PDB entry 7P6X | electron microscopy, 4.10 A resolution (low resolution: residue-level contacts below are approximate; hydrogen-bond / salt-bridge calls are withheld) | chains B and E of the 6 polymer chains in the assembly

== Chain B ==
Protein: RuvB-like 1
Source organism: Homo sapiens
Notes: EC 3.6.4.12
UniProtKB: Q9Y265 (RUVB1_HUMAN); residue numbers follow UniProt; this construct covers 1-456
Sequence (456 residues; numbered 1 to 456; the number before each row is that of its first residue):
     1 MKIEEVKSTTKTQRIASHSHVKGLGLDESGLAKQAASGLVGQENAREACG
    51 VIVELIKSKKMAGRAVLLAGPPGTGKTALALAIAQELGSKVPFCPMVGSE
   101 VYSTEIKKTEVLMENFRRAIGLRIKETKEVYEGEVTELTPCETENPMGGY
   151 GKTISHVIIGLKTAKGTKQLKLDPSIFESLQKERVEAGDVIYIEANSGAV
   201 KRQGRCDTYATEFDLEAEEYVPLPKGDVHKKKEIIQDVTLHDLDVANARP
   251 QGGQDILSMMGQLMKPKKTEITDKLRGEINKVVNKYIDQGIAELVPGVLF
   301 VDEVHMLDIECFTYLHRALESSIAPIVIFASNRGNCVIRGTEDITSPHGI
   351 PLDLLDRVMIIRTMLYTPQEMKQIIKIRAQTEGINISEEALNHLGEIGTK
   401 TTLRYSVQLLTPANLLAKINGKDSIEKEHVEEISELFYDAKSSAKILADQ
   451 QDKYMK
Disordered / not traced: 1-4, 124-237, 250-270, 453-456
Ligand contacts: ADP (adenosine-5'-diphosphate): Ser17, His18, His20, Gly38, Leu39, Val40, Pro72, Gly73, Thr74, Gly75, Lys76, Thr77, Ala78, Asp302, Tyr366, Ile374, Leu403, Arg404, Val407
Swiss-Prot annotation at these positions:
  - binding site (ATP): Gly70 to Thr77
  - modified residue: Lys453 (N6-acetyllysine)
  - cross-link (Glycyl lysine isopeptide (Lys-Gly)): Lys2 (interchain with G-Cter in SUMO2), Lys225 (interchain with G-Cter in SUMO1), Lys445 (interchain with G-Cter in SUMO2)

== Chain E ==
Protein: RuvB-like 2
Source organism: Homo sapiens
Notes: EC 3.6.4.12
UniProtKB: Q9Y230 (RUVB2_HUMAN); numbering as in UniProt (aligned over 1-463)
Sequence (463 residues; row label = number of the first residue in the row):
     1 MATVTATTKVPEIRDVTRIERIGAHSHIRGLGLDDALEPRQASQGMVGQL
    51 AARRAAGVVLEMIREGKIAGRAVLIAGQPGTGKTAIAMGMAQALGPDTPF
   101 TAIAGSEIFSLEMSKTEALTQAFRRSIGVRIKEETEIIEGEVVEIQIDRP
   151 ATGTGSKVGKLTLKTTEMETIYDLGTKMIESLTKDKVQAGDVITIDKATG
   201 KISKLGRSFTRARDYDAMGSQTKFVQCPDGELQKRKEVVHTVSLHEIDVI
   251 NSRTQGFLALFSGDTGEIKSEVREQINAKVAEWREEGKAEIIPGVLFIDE
   301 VHMLDIESFSFLNRALESDMAPVLIMATNRGITRIRGTSYQSPHGIPIDL
   351 LDRLLIVSTTPYSEKDTKQILRIRCEEEDVEMSEDAYTVLTRIGLETSLR
   401 YAIQLITAASLVCRKRKGTEVQVDDIKRVYSLFLDESRSTQYMKEYQDAF
   451 LFNELKGETMDTS
Disordered / not traced: 1-42, 132-242, 255-266, 454-463
Swiss-Prot annotation at these positions:
  - binding site (ATP): Gly77 to Thr84
  - modified residue: Ala2 (N-acetylalanine), Ser437 (Phosphoserine)
  - cross-link (Glycyl lysine isopeptide (Lys-Gly)): Lys9 (interchain with G-Cter in SUMO2), Lys444 (interchain with G-Cter in SUMO2), Lys456 (interchain with G-Cter in SUMO2)

== Chain B / chain E interface ==
Pairs across the interface (37):
  Asn44(B) - Ser431(E)
  Asn44(B) - Leu432(E)
  Glu47(B) - Arg428(E)
  Glu47(B) - Leu432(E)
  Ala48(B) - Leu432(E)
  Ala48(B) - Phe433(E)
  Val51(B) - Phe433(E)
  Glu54(B) - Leu411(E)
  Leu55(B) - Leu411(E)
  Lys60(B) - Glu378(E)
  Lys60(B) - Thr407(E)
  Arg64(B) - Thr407(E)
  Gly70(B) - Met443(E)
  Pro72(B) - Tyr446(E)
  Thr109(B) - Leu111(E)
  Glu310(B) - Leu111(E)
  Thr313(B) - Ser106(E)
  Asn332(B) - Met443(E)
  Asn332(B) - Gln447(E)
  Gly340(B) - Arg336(E)
  Thr341(B) - Arg336(E)
  Asp343(B) - Arg334(E)
  Ile344(B) - Met303(E)
  Ile344(B) - Arg330(E)
  Pro347(B) - Thr440(E)
  His348(B) - Ser439(E)
  Asp356(B) - Arg400(E)
  Asp356(B) - Gln404(E)
  Val358(B) - Gln404(E)
  Met359(B) - Gln404(E)
  Ile360(B) - Phe433(E)
  Ile360(B) - Leu434(E)
  Ile360(B) - Ser439(E)
  Ile361(B) - Phe433(E)
  Arg362(B) - Leu434(E)
  Arg362(B) - Tyr442(E)
  Arg362(B) - Met443(E)
Interface residues without a listed pair, chain B (40 interface residues in all): Gly30, Leu31, Ile52, Ser58, Ala69, Pro71, Ile309, Arg333, Gly334, Asn335, Glu342, Thr345, Asp353, Leu355
Interface residues without a listed pair, chain E (31 interface residues in all): Glu107, Phe109, His302, Ala408, Val412, Arg414, Lys415, Asp435, Glu436

== Summary ==
40 residues of chain B face 31 of chain E across their interface. Chain B binds ADP. From UniProt: 8
ATP-binding residues on chain B; 8 ATP-binding residues on chain E.
Here chain B is RuvB-like 1 and chain E is RuvB-like 2, both from Homo sapiens. Entry 7P6X (Cryo-Em structure
of the hexameric RUVBL1-RUVBL2 in complex with ZNHIT2) was determined by electron microscopy.
